PDB entry 6PAU | X-ray diffraction, 1.93 A resolution | chains A and C

Chain A:
Protein: Glycylpeptide N-tetradecanoyltransferase 2
Organism: Homo sapiens
Notes: EC 2.3.1.97
UniProt: O60551 (NMT2_HUMAN); residues 114-496 here correspond to UniProt positions 116-498 (UniProt number = residue number + 2)
Sequence (383 residues; each row starts with the number of its first residue):
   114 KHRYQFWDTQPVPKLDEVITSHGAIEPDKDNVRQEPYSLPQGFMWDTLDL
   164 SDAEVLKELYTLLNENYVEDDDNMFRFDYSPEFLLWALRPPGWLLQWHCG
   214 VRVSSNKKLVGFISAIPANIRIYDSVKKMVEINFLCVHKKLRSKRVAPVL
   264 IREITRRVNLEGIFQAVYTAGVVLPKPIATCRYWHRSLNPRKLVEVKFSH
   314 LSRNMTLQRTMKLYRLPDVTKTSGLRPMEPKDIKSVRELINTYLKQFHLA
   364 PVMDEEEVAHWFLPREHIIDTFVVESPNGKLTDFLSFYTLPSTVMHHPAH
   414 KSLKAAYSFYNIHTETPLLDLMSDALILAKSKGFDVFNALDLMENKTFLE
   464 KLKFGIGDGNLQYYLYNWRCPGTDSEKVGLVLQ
Not modelled in the structure: 114-135
Swiss-Prot annotation at these positions:
  - binding site (tetradecanoyl-CoA): His-115, Trp-120, Leu-248, Val-250, Ser-256, Arg-258, Val-259, Ala-260
Bound ions: Mg2+: Leu-254, Lys-257 (together with 4'-diphospho pantetheine)
Small-molecule neighbours: 4'-diphospho pantetheine (4PS): Asn-179, Tyr-180, Val-181, Leu-248, Cys-249, Val-250, Arg-255, Ser-256, Lys-257, Arg-258, Val-259, Ala-260, Pro-261, Ala-283, Val-285
Reported in the primary citation:
  - specificity-determining residues: Asp-183

Chain C:
Protein: Arf6 peptide
Sequence (7 residues; each row starts with the number of its first residue):
     3 KVLSKIF
Covalently attached groups: myristic acid (MYR) linked to Lys-3
Reported in the primary citation:
  - binding site for myristic acid: Lys-3
  - post-translational modification sites: Lys-3

Chain A / chain C interface:
Pairs across the interface (42):
  Tyr-180(A) / Lys-3(C)
  Val-181(A) / Lys-3(C)
  Val-181(A) / Leu-5(C)
  Glu-182(A) / Leu-5(C)
  Asp-183(A) / Leu-5(C)
  Asp-183(A) / Lys-7(C)  salt bridge
  Asp-185(A) / Lys-7(C)  salt bridge
  Met-187(A) / Lys-7(C)
  Phe-188(A) / Leu-5(C)
  Phe-188(A) / Lys-7(C)
  Arg-189(A) / Leu-5(C)
  Phe-190(A) / Lys-3(C)
  Phe-190(A) / Val-4(C)
  Phe-190(A) / Leu-5(C)
  Asn-246(A) / Lys-3(C)
  Phe-247(A) / Lys-3(C)
  Thr-282(A) / Lys-3(C)  hydrogen bond (backbone-side chain)
  Gly-284(A) / Val-4(C)
  Tyr-296(A) / Val-4(C)
  Tyr-296(A) / Ser-6(C)
  His-298(A) / Ser-6(C)  hydrogen bond
  His-298(A) / Lys-7(C)  hydrogen bond (side chain-backbone)
  His-298(A) / Ile-8(C)
  Ser-300(A) / Ile-8(C)
  Lys-310(A) / Lys-7(C)
  Phe-311(A) / Ser-6(C)
  Phe-311(A) / Lys-7(C)
  Phe-311(A) / Ile-8(C)  hydrogen bond (backbone-backbone)
  Ser-312(A) / Ile-8(C)
  His-313(A) / Phe-9(C)  hydrogen bond (side chain-backbone)
  Ser-405(A) / Leu-5(C)
  Ile-469(A) / Ile-8(C)
  Ile-469(A) / Phe-9(C)  hydrogen bond (backbone-backbone)
  Gly-470(A) / Ser-6(C)
  Gly-470(A) / Lys-7(C)
  Asp-471(A) / Ser-6(C)  hydrogen bond (backbone-side chain)
  Asp-471(A) / Lys-7(C)  salt bridge
  Gly-472(A) / Val-4(C)
  Gly-472(A) / Ser-6(C)  hydrogen bond (backbone-side chain)
  Asn-473(A) / Val-4(C)
  Leu-474(A) / Lys-3(C)
  Leu-474(A) / Val-4(C)  hydrophobic
Interface residues without a listed pair, chain A (32 interface residues in all): Asp-184, Ile-245, Leu-248, Ala-283, Leu-306
The authors on this interface:
  - specific contacts: Asp-183(A)/Lys-7(C) (hydrogen bond), His-298(A)/Ser-6(C) (hydrogen bond), Gly-472(A)/Ser-6(C) (backbone contact)

In short:
32 residues of chain A and 7 residues of chain C are in contact, with 8 hydrogen bonds and 3 salt bridges.
Polar pairs include Asp-183(A)/Lys-7(C), Asp-185(A)/Lys-7(C) and Asp-471(A)/Lys-7(C). The paper describes
hydrogen bonds between Asp-183(A) and Lys-7(C) and His-298(A) and Ser-6(C); a backbone contact between
Gly-472(A) and Ser-6(C). The paper reports a binding site for myristic acid at Lys-3(C); the specificity
determinant Asp-183(A).
Chain A is Glycylpeptide N-tetradecanoyltransferase 2 (Homo sapiens) and chain C is Arf6 peptide; the
structure, Structure of Human NMT2 with myristoyl-lysine peptide and CoA products, was determined by X-ray
diffraction (same publication as 6PAV).
